PDB entry 1Q3V | X-ray diffraction, 2.91 A resolution | chains C and B of the 10 polymer chains in the assembly

[Chain C]
Molecule: loxP DNA
Sequence (16 nucleotides; numbered 100 to 115; the number before each row is that of its first residue):
   100 CGATAACXTCGTATAX
Modified positions: UMP (2'-deoxyuridine 5'-monophosphate) at position 107; A3P (adenosine-3'-5'-diphosphate) at position 115

[Chain B]
Molecule: Cre recombinase
From: Enterobacteria phage P1
UniProt: P06956 (RECR_BPP1); numbering as in UniProt (aligned over 1-343)
Chain sequence (347 residues; row label = number of the first residue in the row; numbers below 1 keep their minus sign (Phe-3 is residue -3)):
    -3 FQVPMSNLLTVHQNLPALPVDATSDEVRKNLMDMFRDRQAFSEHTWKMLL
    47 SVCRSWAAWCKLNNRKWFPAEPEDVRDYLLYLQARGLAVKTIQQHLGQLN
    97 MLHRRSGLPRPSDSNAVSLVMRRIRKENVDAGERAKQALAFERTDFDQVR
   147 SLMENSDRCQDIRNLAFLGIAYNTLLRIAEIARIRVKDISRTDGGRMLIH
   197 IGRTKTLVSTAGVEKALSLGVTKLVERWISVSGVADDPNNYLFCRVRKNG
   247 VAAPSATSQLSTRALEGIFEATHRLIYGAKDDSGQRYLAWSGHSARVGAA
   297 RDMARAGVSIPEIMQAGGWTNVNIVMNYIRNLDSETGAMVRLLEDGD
Unresolved in the structure: -3 to 19, 342-343
Differences from the reference sequence: cloning artifact (-3 to 0)
UniProt features mapped onto this chain:
  - active site: Arg173, His289, Arg292, Trp315, Tyr324 (O-(3'-phospho-DNA)-tyrosine intermediate)
Reported in the primary citation:
  - catalytic residues: His289, Tyr324
  - binding site for loxP DNA: Lys201, Trp315
  - binding site for loxP DNA (chain C): His289, Tyr324
  - catalytic residues: Lys201 (citing earlier work)

[Chain C / chain B interface]
Contacting residue pairs (45):
  DT103(C) with Lys244(B), hydrogen bond to the base
  DA104(C) with Lys244(B), sugar contact
  DA105(C) with Arg154(B), salt bridge to the phosphate; Gln156(B), phosphate contact; Val242(B), phosphate contact; Arg243(B), sugar contact; Lys244(B), sugar contact
  DC106(C) with Gln156(B), phosphate contact; Arg159(B), salt bridge to the phosphate; Arg241(B), hydrogen bond to the phosphate; Val242(B), hydrogen bond to the phosphate
  UMP_107(C) with Arg241(B), phosphate contact; Leu256(B), phosphate contact; Ser257(B), hydrogen bond to the phosphate; Ala260(B), phosphate contact
  DT108(C) with Ser257(B), base contact; Arg259(B), base contact
  DG110(C) with Arg50(B), phosphate contact
  DT111(C) with Lys43(B), hydrogen bond to the base; Ser47(B), hydrogen bond to the phosphate; Arg50(B), salt bridge to the phosphate
  DA112(C) with Met44(B), base contact; Arg81(B), salt bridge to the phosphate; Thr87(B), sugar contact; Arg282(B), hydrogen bond to the base
  DT113(C) with Met44(B), base contact; Leu83(B), phosphate contact; Ala84(B), hydrogen bond to the phosphate; Lys86(B), sugar contact; Thr87(B), hydrogen bond to the phosphate; Gln90(B), base contact; Arg282(B), hydrogen bond to the sugar
  DA114(C) with Lys86(B), phosphate contact; Gln90(B), hydrogen bond to the base; Ala131(B), phosphate contact; Lys132(B), hydrogen bond to the phosphate; Tyr283(B), sugar contact
  A3P_115(C) with Lys86(B); Gln133(B); Arg173(B); Lys201(B); His289(B); Arg292(B); Trp315(B); Tyr324(B), covalent bond
Also at the interface, not in a pair above, chain C (14 interface residues in all): DA102, DC109
Also at the interface, not in a pair above, chain B (35 interface residues in all): Arg130, Gln255, Ile320

[In short]
14 residues of chain C face 35 of chain B across their interface; the contacts include 1 covalent bond, 12
hydrogen bonds and 4 salt bridges. Polar pairs include DT103(C)-Lys244(B), DT111(C)-Lys43(B) and
DA112(C)-Arg282(B). From the paper: catalytic residues His289(B), Tyr324(B) and Lys201(B); a binding site for
loxP DNA at Lys201(B) and Trp315(B).
Here chain C is loxP DNA and chain B is Cre recombinase (Enterobacteria phage P1). Entry 1Q3V (Crystal
structure of a wild-type Cre recombinase-loxP synapse: phosphotyrosine covalent intermediate) was determined
by X-ray diffraction (same publication as 1NZB, 1OUQ and 1Q3U).
